PDB entry 3ERZ | X-ray diffraction, 3.06 A resolution | chains A and E of the 6 polymer chains in the assembly

[Chain A (and E)]
Protein: Ferritin heavy chain
Organism: Homo sapiens
Notes: EC 1.16.3.1; chain E of this document is another copy of the same molecule, construct and numbering; everything in this record applies to it too
UniProtKB: P02794 (FRIH_HUMAN); residues 0-182 here correspond to UniProt positions 1-183 (UniProt number = residue number + 1)
Sequence (183 residues; row label = number of the first residue in the row; numbering starts at 0):
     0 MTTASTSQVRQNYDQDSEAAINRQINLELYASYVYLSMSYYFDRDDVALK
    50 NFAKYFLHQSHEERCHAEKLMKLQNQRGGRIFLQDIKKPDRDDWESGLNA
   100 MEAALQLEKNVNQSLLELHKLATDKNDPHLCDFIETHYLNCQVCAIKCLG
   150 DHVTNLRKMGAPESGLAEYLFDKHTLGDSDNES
Not modelled in the structure: 0-4, 177-182
Differences from the reference sequence: engineered mutation D13 (His14 in P02794), C64 (Glu65 in P02794), R90 (Cys91 in P02794), A102 (Cys103 in P02794), Q105 (His106 in P02794), C140 (Glu141 in P02794), C143 (Lys144 in P02794), C147 (Glu148 in P02794)
Ion coordination: Ca2+: E134 (shared with 1 residue of chain C; E134(E) of chain E)
Residues lining bound ligands: Hg2+ (HG): A121, T122, D126, P127, C130
From the paper describing this entry:
  - Hg2+ coordination: C130
  - mutagenesis - H13D/C90R/C102A/H105Q: increased stability

[Interface between chain A and chain E]
Pairs across the interface (29):
  Q7(A) with L104(E); K108(E); G149(E), hydrogen bond (side chain-backbone); V152(E); T153(E), hydrogen bond; R156(E)
  V8(A) with K108(E); I145(E), hydrophobic
  R9(A) with K108(E), hydrogen bond (backbone-side chain)
  Q10(A) with K108(E), hydrogen bond (side chain-backbone); N111(E), hydrogen bond; Q112(E); I145(E)
  N11(A) with L115(E)
  N74(A) with K146(E)
  Q75(A) with V142(E); C143(E), hydrogen bond; K146(E)
  N125(A) with K119(E)
  P127(A) with L115(E), hydrophobic; H118(E); L138(E), hydrophobic
  H128(A) with L138(E); N139(E); V142(E)
  D131(A) with E134(E); T135(E); N139(E), hydrogen bond
  E134(A) with E134(E)
Also at the interface, not in a pair above, chain A (13 interface residues in all): R76

[In short]
Chain A and chain E form an interface of 13 and 19 residues respectively; the contacts include 7 hydrogen
bonds. Polar pairs include Q7(A)-G149(E), Q7(A)-T153(E) and R9(A)-K108(E). Chain A binds Hg2+. The paper
reports that H13D/C90R/C102A/H105Q of chain A increase stability; Hg2+ coordination by C130(A).
Chain A and chain E are both Ferritin heavy chain (Homo sapiens); the structure, Directing Noble Metal Ion
Chemistry within a Designed Ferritin Protein. Mercury Ions on the Three-Fold Channel, was determined by X-ray
diffraction, deposited together with 3ES3 and 2Z6M.
